PDB entry 5NVV | X-ray diffraction, 2.10 A resolution | chains A and B of the 3 polymer chains in the assembly

# Chain A
Protein: Elongin-B
Organism: Homo sapiens
UniProtKB: Q15370 (ELOB_HUMAN); numbering as in UniProt (aligned over 1-104)
Amino-acid sequence (104 residues; row label = number of the first residue in the row):
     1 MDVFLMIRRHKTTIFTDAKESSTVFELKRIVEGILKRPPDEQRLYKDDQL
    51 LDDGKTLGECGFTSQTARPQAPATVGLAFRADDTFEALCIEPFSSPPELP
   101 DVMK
Modified residues: Cys60 (S-(dimethylarsenic)cysteine; CAS); Cys89 (S-(dimethylarsenic)cysteine; CAS)
UniProt features mapped onto this chain:
  - modified residue: Met1 (N-acetylmethionine), Thr84 (Phosphothreonine)

# Chain B
Protein: Elongin-C
Organism: Homo sapiens
UniProtKB: Q15369 (ELOC_HUMAN); residue numbers follow UniProt; this construct covers 17-112
Amino-acid sequence (97 residues; row label = number of the first residue in the row):
    16 MMYVKLISSDGHEFIVKREHALTSGTIKAMLSGPGQFAENETNEVNFREI
    66 PSHVLSKVCMYFTYKVRYTNSSTEIPEFPIAPEIALELLMAANFLDC
Disordered / not traced: 48-57
Differences from the reference sequence: initiating methionine (16)

# How chain A and chain B interact
Residue-residue contacts - 56 pairs, chain A then chain B:
  Phe4(A) - Thr78(B)
  Met6(A) - Met75(B)  hydrophobic
  Arg8(A) - His27(B)
  Lys11(A) - Asp25(B)  hydrogen bond (side chain-backbone)
  Lys11(A) - Gly26(B)
  Lys11(A) - His27(B)
  Lys11(A) - Glu28(B)  hydrogen bond (backbone-backbone)
  Thr12(A) - Glu28(B)
  Thr12(A) - Ile30(B)
  Thr13(A) - Glu28(B)  hydrogen bond (backbone-backbone)
  Thr13(A) - Phe29(B)
  Thr13(A) - Ile30(B)  hydrogen bond (backbone-backbone)
  Ile14(A) - Ile30(B)
  Phe15(A) - Tyr18(B)
  Phe15(A) - Phe29(B)  hydrophobic
  Phe15(A) - Ile30(B)  hydrogen bond (backbone-backbone)
  Phe15(A) - Val31(B)  hydrophobic
  Phe15(A) - Ser71(B)
  Phe15(A) - Cys74(B)  hydrophobic
  Phe15(A) - Met75(B)  hydrophobic
  Thr16(A) - Tyr18(B)  hydrogen bond
  Thr16(A) - Lys32(B)
  Asp17(A) - Lys32(B)  salt bridge
  Ile34(A) - Tyr18(B)
  Ile34(A) - Ile30(B)  hydrophobic
  Leu35(A) - Ile30(B)  hydrophobic
  Pro69(A) - Met75(B)
  Pro69(A) - Thr78(B)
  Pro69(A) - Tyr79(B)  hydrophobic
  Pro69(A) - Arg82(B)
  Pro69(A) - Tyr83(B)  hydrophobic
  Gln70(A) - Met75(B)
  Gln70(A) - Tyr79(B)
  Gln70(A) - Tyr83(B)
  Gln70(A) - Pro91(B)
  Gln70(A) - Phe93(B)
  Gln70(A) - Pro94(B)
  Pro72(A) - Met75(B)
  Glu91(A) - His27(B)
  Pro92(A) - His27(B)  hydrogen bond (backbone-side chain)
  Phe93(A) - His27(B)
  Phe93(A) - Phe29(B)  hydrophobic
  Phe93(A) - Ser67(B)
  Phe93(A) - Ser71(B)
  Ser94(A) - Asp25(B)
  Ser94(A) - Pro66(B)
  Ser94(A) - Ser67(B)  hydrogen bond (backbone-side chain)
  Ser94(A) - His68(B)  hydrogen bond
  Ser95(A) - His68(B)
  Pro96(A) - His68(B)
  Pro96(A) - Glu98(B)
  Pro96(A) - Ile99(B)  hydrophobic
  Pro97(A) - Glu102(B)
  Leu99(A) - Pro97(B)
  Leu99(A) - Glu98(B)
  Met103(A) - Pro97(B)
Also at the interface, not in a pair above, chain A (26 interface residues in all): His10, Pro100
Also at the interface, not in a pair above, chain B (29 interface residues in all): Lys72, Glu92, Leu101

# In short
26 residues of chain A and 29 residues of chain B are in contact, with 9 hydrogen bonds and 1 salt bridge.
Polar pairs include Asp17(A)-Lys32(B), Lys11(A)-Asp25(B) and Thr16(A)-Tyr18(B).
Chain A is Elongin-B and chain B is Elongin-C, both from Homo sapiens; the structure, pVHL:EloB:EloC in
complex with
(2S,4R)-4-hydroxy-1-((S)-2-(2-hydroxyacetamido)-3,3-dimethylbutanoyl)-N-(4-(4-methylthiazol-5-yl)benzyl)pyrrolidine-2-carboxamide
(ligand 3), was determined by X-ray diffraction together with 5NVW, 5NVX, 5NVY, 5NVZ, 5NW0, 5NW1 and 5NW2 from
the same study.
